8VVW - chains A and E of the 5 polymer chains in the assembly; structure by electron microscopy, 3.29 A resolution.

[Chain A (and E)]
Molecule: Copia VLP protein
Notes: chain E of this document is another copy of the same molecule, construct and numbering; everything in this record applies to it too
UniProt: P04146 (COPIA_DROME); residues 0-269 here correspond to UniProt positions 1-270 (UniProt number = residue number + 1)
Chain sequence (270 residues; each row starts with the number of its first residue; numbering starts at 0):
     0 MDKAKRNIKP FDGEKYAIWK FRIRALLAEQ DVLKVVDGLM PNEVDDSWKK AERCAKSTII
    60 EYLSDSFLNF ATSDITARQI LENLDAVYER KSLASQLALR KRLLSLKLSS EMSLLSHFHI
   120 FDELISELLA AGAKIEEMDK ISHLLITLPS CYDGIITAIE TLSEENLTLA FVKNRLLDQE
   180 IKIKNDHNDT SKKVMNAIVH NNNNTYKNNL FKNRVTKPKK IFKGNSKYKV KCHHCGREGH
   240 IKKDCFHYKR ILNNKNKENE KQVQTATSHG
Unresolved in the structure: 0-2, 187-269
Curated features (UniProtKB/Swiss-Prot):
  - zinc finger: Val-229 to His-246 (CCHC-type)

[Interface between chain A and chain E]
Residue-residue contacts - 39 pairs, chain A then chain E:
  Ala-3(A) with Glu-60(E)
  Lys-4(A) with Ile-59(E); Glu-60(E)
  Arg-5(A) with Arg-5(E); Glu-60(E)
  Asn-6(A) with Glu-60(E), hydrogen bond (side chain-backbone)
  Ile-17(A) with Asp-64(E); Leu-67(E), hydrophobic
  Phe-20(A) with Ile-59(E), hydrophobic; Leu-67(E), hydrophobic; Ala-70(E)
  Arg-21(A) with Ile-59(E), hydrogen bond (side chain-backbone); Glu-60(E); Leu-62(E), hydrogen bond (side chain-backbone); Ser-63(E); Asp-64(E), salt bridge; Leu-67(E)
  Ala-24(A) with Ser-56(E), hydrogen bond (backbone-side chain); Ile-59(E), hydrophobic
  Ala-27(A) with Arg-52(E)
  Glu-28(A) with Ser-56(E)
  Asp-30(A) with Lys-49(E); Arg-52(E), salt bridge
  Ser-125(A) with Ser-65(E)
  Leu-128(A) with Ser-65(E)
  Glu-136(A) with Tyr-87(E), hydrogen bond
  Glu-164(A) with Lys-90(E)
  Asn-165(A) with Arg-89(E); Lys-90(E); Ser-91(E), hydrogen bond (side chain-backbone)
  Thr-167(A) with Lys-90(E); Ser-91(E)
  Ala-169(A) with Glu-13(E)
  Phe-170(A) with Ser-91(E); Leu-92(E)
  Asn-173(A) with Leu-92(E), hydrogen bond (side chain-backbone); Ala-93(E)
  Arg-174(A) with Ala-97(E)
  Asp-177(A) with Ala-97(E)
Interface residues without a listed pair, chain A (24 interface residues in all): Lys-139, Leu-166
Interface residues without a listed pair, chain E (29 interface residues in all): Ala-3, Pro-9, Gly-12, Tyr-61, Phe-66, Thr-71, Val-86, Ser-94, Glu-126

[In short]
Chain A and chain E form an interface of 24 and 29 residues respectively, with 7 hydrogen bonds and 2 salt
bridges. Among the polar pairs are Arg-21(A)/Asp-64(E), Asp-30(A)/Arg-52(E) and Asn-6(A)/Glu-60(E).
Chain A and chain E are both Copia VLP protein; the structure, Structure of the five-fold capsomer of the
Drosophila retrotransposon Copia capsid, was determined by electron microscopy (same publication as 8VVZ, 8VW3
and 8VWG).
